Entry 8GLU (electron microscopy, 3.57 A resolution); this record covers chains G and X of the 4 polymer chains in the assembly.

[Chain G]
Name: Transposon Tn7 transposition protein TnsC
From: Escherichia coli
UniProtKB: P05846 (TNSC_ECOLX); residues 1-503 here = UniProt positions 1-503
Chain sequence (523 residues; row label = number of the first residue in the row):
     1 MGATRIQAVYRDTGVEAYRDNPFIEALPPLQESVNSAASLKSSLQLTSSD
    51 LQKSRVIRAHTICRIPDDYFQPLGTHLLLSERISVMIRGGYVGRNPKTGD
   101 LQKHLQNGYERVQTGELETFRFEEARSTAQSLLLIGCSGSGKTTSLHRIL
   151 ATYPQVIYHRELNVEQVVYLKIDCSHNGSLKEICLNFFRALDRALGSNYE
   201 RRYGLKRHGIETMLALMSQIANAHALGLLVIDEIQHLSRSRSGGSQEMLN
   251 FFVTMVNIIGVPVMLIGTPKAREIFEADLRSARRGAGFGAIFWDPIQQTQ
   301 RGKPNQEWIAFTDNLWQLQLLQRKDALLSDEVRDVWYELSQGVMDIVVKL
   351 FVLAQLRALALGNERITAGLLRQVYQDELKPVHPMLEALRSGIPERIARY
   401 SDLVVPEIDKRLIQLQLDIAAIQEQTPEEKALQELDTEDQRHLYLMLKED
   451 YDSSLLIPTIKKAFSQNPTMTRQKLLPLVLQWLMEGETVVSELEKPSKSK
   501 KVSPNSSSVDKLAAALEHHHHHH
Disordered / not traced: 1, 404-523
Differences from the reference sequence: engineered mutation G2 (Ser in P05846); expression tag (504-523)
Bound ions: Mg2+: T143 (together with ATP)
Residues lining bound ligands: ATP (adenosine-5'-triphosphate): P66, Y69, F70, Q71, L73, H76, C137, S138, G139, S140, G141, K142, T143, T144, T268, F311, M344, D345, V348

[Chain X]
Name: Transposon Tn7 transposition protein TnsD
From: Escherichia coli
UniProtKB: P13991 (TNSD_ECOLX); numbering as in UniProt (aligned over 1-318)
Chain sequence (318 residues; numbered 1 to 318; the number before each row is that of its first residue):
     1 MRNFPVPYSNELIYSTIARAGVYQGIVSPKQLLDEVYGNRKVVATLGLPS
    51 HLGVIARHLHQTGRYAVQQLIYEHTLFPLYAPFVGKERRDEAIRLMEYQA
   101 QGAVHLMLGVAASRVKSDNRFRYCPDCVALQLNRYGEAFWQRDWYLPALP
   151 YCPKHGALVFFDRAVDDHRHQFWALGHTELLSDYPKDSLSQLTALAAYIA
   201 PLLDAPRAQELSPSLEQWTLFYQRLAQDLGLTKSKHIRHDLVAERVRQTF
   251 SDEALEKLDLKLAENKDTCWLKSIFRKHRKAFSYLQHSIVWQALLPKLTV
   301 IEALQQASALTEHSITTR
Disordered / not traced: 311-318
Bound ions: Zn2+: C124, C127, C152, H155

[Chain G / chain X interface]
Pairs across the interface - 40 pairs, chain G then chain X:
  G99(G) - Y135(X)
  Q102(G) - Y8(X)  hydrogen bond
  Q102(G) - Y23(X)
  Q102(G) - Y135(X)
  Q102(G) - E137(X)
  K103(G) - E137(X)
  L105(G) - Y23(X)  hydrophobic
  Q106(G) - G136(X)
  Q106(G) - E137(X)
  Y109(G) - V22(X)  hydrophobic
  V112(G) - G25(X)
  V112(G) - V27(X)
  R121(G) - T178(X)
  Y158(G) - Q61(X)
  Y158(G) - T62(X)
  R160(G) - T62(X)
  L162(G) - T62(X)
  N163(G) - N3(X)
  N163(G) - F4(X)  hydrogen bond (side chain-backbone)
  N163(G) - V6(X)
  N163(G) - L59(X)
  V164(G) - N3(X)
  E165(G) - R2(X)
  E165(G) - N3(X)  hydrogen bond (backbone-side chain)
  L195(G) - R2(X)  hydrogen bond (backbone-side chain)
  G196(G) - R2(X)  hydrogen bond (backbone-side chain)
  S197(G) - R2(X)
  Y199(G) - R2(X)
  R202(G) - Q24(X)
  R202(G) - Q31(X)  hydrogen bond (backbone-side chain)
  R202(G) - E35(X)
  Y203(G) - Q24(X)  hydrogen bond (side chain-backbone)
  Y203(G) - Q31(X)
  L216(G) - G25(X)
  Q219(G) - V22(X)  hydrogen bond (side chain-backbone)
  Q219(G) - Y23(X)  hydrogen bond (side chain-backbone)
  Q219(G) - Q24(X)
  Q219(G) - G25(X)
  A223(G) - N3(X)  hydrogen bond (backbone-side chain)
  H224(G) - N3(X)  hydrogen bond
Interface residues without a listed pair, chain G (28 interface residues in all): R5, F122, K206, I220
Interface residues without a listed pair, chain X (23 interface residues in all): I26, S28, H58, L132

[In short]
The interface between chain G and chain X involves 28 residues on one side and 23 on the other, with 11
hydrogen bonds. Polar contacts include Q102(G)-Y8(X), N163(G)-F4(X) and E165(G)-N3(X). Bound to chain G: ATP.
C124(X), C127(X), C152(X) and H155(X) form the Zn2+ site.
Chain G is Transposon Tn7 transposition protein TnsC and chain X is Transposon Tn7 transposition protein TnsD,
both from Escherichia coli; the structure, CryoEM structure of TnsC(1-503) bound to TnsD(1-318) from E.coli
Tn7, was determined by electron microscopy (same publication as 8GLW, 8GLX, 8VCJ and 8VCT).
